Entry 3RA0 (X-ray diffraction, 2.45 A resolution); this record covers chains A and B.

Chain A:
Molecule: Why2 protein
Source organism: Solanum tuberosum
UniProt: D9J034 (D9J034_SOLTU); residues 48-216 here = UniProt positions 48-216
Amino-acid sequence (178 residues; numbered 47 to 224; the number before each row is that of its first residue):
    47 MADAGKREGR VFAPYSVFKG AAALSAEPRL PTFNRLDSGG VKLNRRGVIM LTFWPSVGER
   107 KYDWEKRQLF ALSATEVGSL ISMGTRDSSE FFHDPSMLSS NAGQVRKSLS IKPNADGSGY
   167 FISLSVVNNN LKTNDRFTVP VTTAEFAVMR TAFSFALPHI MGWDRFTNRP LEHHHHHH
Unresolved in the structure: 47-54, 216-224
Construct notes: initiating methionine (47); engineered mutation Ala-67 (Lys in D9J034); expression tag (217-224)
What the authors report for this chain:
  - mutagenesis - K67A (3.6 +/- 0.5 nM): unchanged binding to DNA 32-mer dT32 (chain B)
  - mutagenesis - K67A: decreased binding to M13mp18

Chain B:
Molecule: DNA 32-mer dT32
Sequence (32 nucleotides; numbered 1 to 32; the number before each row is that of its first residue):
     1 TTTTTTTTTT TTTTTTTTTT TTTTTTTTTT TT
Unresolved in the structure: 10-32

How chain A and chain B interact:
Pairs across the interface (23; chain A residue first):
  Arg-75(A) / DT1(B)  base contact
  Leu-82(A) / DT9(B)  base contact
  Lys-88(A) / DT8(B)  base contact
  Lys-88(A) / DT9(B)  base contact
  Arg-91(A) / DT2(B)  hydrogen bond to the base
  Met-96(A) / DT2(B)  sugar contact
  Leu-115(A) / DT1(B)  base contact
  Leu-115(A) / DT2(B)  sugar contact
  Leu-115(A) / DT3(B)  phosphate contact
  Phe-116(A) / DT3(B)  phosphate contact
  Ala-117(A) / DT2(B)  phosphate contact
  Ala-117(A) / DT3(B)  hydrogen bond to the phosphate
  Glu-122(A) / DT3(B)  base contact
  Phe-138(A) / DT3(B)  hydrogen bond to the base
  His-139(A) / DT3(B)  salt bridge to the phosphate
  Asp-140(A) / DT3(B)  hydrogen bond to the base
  Pro-141(A) / DT3(B)  phosphate contact
  Met-143(A) / DT3(B)  base contact
  Met-143(A) / DT4(B)  base contact
  Leu-144(A) / DT4(B)  sugar contact
  Leu-144(A) / DT5(B)  sugar contact
  Lys-153(A) / DT2(B)  salt bridge to the phosphate
  Lys-153(A) / DT3(B)  salt bridge to the phosphate
Interface residues without a listed pair, chain A (17 interface residues in all): Val-94

Overview:
Chain A and chain B form an interface of 17 and 7 residues respectively, with 4 hydrogen bonds and 3 salt
bridges. Polar pairs include Arg-91(A)/DT2(B), Phe-138(A)/DT3(B) and Asp-140(A)/DT3(B). From the paper: K67A
of chain A reduces binding to M13mp18; K67A of chain A leaves binding to DNA 32-mer dT32 (chain B) unchanged.
Here chain A is Why2 protein (Solanum tuberosum) and chain B is DNA 32-mer dT32. Entry 3RA0 (Crystal Structure
of a StWhy2 K67A-dT32 complex) was determined by X-ray diffraction (same publication as 3R9Y and 3R9Z).
